8QP9 - chains S and 4 of the 16 polymer chains in the assembly; structure by electron microscopy, 4.10 A resolution (low resolution: residue-level contacts below are approximate; hydrogen-bond / salt-bridge calls are withheld).

== Chain S ==
Molecule: U4/U6.U5 tri-snRNP-associated protein 1
Organism: Homo sapiens
Reference sequence: O43290 (SNUT1_HUMAN); residues 1-800 here = UniProt positions 1-800
Chain sequence (800 residues; each row starts with the number of its first residue):
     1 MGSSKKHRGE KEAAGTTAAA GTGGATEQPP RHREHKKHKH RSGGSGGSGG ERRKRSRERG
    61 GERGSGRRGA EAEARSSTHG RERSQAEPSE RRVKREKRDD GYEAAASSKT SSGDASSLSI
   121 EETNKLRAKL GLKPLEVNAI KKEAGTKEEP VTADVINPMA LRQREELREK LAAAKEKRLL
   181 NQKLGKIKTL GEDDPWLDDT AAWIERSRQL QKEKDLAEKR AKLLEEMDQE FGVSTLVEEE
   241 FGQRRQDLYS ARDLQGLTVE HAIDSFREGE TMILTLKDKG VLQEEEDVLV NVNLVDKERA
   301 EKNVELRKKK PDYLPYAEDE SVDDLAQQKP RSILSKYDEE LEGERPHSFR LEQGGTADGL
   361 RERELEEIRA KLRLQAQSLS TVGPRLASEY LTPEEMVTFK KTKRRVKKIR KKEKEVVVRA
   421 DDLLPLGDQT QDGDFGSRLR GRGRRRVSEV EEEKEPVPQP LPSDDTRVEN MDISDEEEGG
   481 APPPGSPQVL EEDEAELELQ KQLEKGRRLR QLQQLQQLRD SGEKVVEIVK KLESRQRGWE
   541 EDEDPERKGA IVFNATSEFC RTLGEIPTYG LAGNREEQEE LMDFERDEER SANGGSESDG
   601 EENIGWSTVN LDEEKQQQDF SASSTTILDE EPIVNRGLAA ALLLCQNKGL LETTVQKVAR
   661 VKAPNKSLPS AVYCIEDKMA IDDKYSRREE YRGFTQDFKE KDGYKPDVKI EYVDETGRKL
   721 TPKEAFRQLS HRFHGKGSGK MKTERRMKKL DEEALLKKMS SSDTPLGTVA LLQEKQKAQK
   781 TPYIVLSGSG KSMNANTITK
Disordered / not traced: 1-700, 760-800
Curated features (UniProtKB/Swiss-Prot):
  - modified residue: Thr-189 (Phosphothreonine), Ser-321 (Phosphoserine), Ser-348 (Phosphoserine), Thr-392 (Phosphothreonine), Thr-430 (Phosphothreonine), Ser-448 (Phosphoserine), Ser-474 (Phosphoserine), Ser-486 (Phosphoserine), Ser-521 (Phosphoserine), Ser-591 (Phosphoserine), Ser-596 (Phosphoserine), Ser-598 (Phosphoserine), Ser-621 (Phosphoserine), Thr-695 (Phosphothreonine), Ser-761 (Phosphoserine), Thr-764 (Phosphothreonine), Ser-789 (Phosphoserine)
  - cross-link (Glycyl lysine isopeptide (Lys-Gly)): Lys-125 (interchain with G-Cter in SUMO2), Lys-133 (interchain with G-Cter in SUMO2), Lys-141 (interchain with G-Cter in SUMO1), Lys-147 (interchain with G-Cter in SUMO2), Lys-188 (interchain with G-Cter in SUMO2), Lys-277 (interchain with G-Cter in SUMO2), Lys-329 (interchain with G-Cter in SUMO2), Lys-336 (interchain with G-Cter in SUMO2), Lys-400 (interchain with G-Cter in SUMO2), Lys-414 (interchain with G-Cter in SUMO2), Lys-548 (interchain with G-Cter in SUMO2), Lys-648 (interchain with G-Cter in SUMO2), Lys-657 (interchain with G-Cter in SUMO2), Lys-684 (interchain with G-Cter in SUMO2), Lys-699 (interchain with G-Cter in SUMO2), Lys-709 (interchain with G-Cter in SUMO2), Lys-723 (interchain with G-Cter in SUMO2), Lys-749 (interchain with G-Cter in SUMO2), Lys-758 (interchain with G-Cter in SUMO2), Lys-775 (interchain with G-Cter in SUMO2) and 2 more in UniProt

== Chain 4 ==
Molecule: U4 snRNA
Organism: Homo sapiens
Sequence (144 nucleotides; numbered 1 to 144; the number before each row is that of its first residue):
     1 AGCUUUGCGC AGUGGCAGUA UCGUAGCCAA UGAGGUCUAU CCGAGGCGCG AUUAUUGCUA
    61 AUUGAAAACU UUUCCCAAUA CCCCGCCGUG ACGACUUGCA AUAUAGUCGG CACUGGCAAU
   121 UUUUGACAGU CUCUACGGAG ACUG
Disordered / not traced: 53-54, 71-72, 81-144

== How chain S and chain 4 interact ==
Residue-residue contacts (5; chain S residue first):
  Ser-730(S) / A65(4)
  Gly-739(S) / A67(4)
  Lys-740(S) / C69(4)
  Met-741(S) / A68(4)
  Lys-742(S) / A67(4)
Also at the interface, not in a pair above, chain S (10 interface residues in all): Arg-727, His-731, His-734, Lys-736, Gly-737
Also at the interface, not in a pair above, chain 4 (5 interface residues in all): A66

== Overview ==
10 residues of chain S face 5 of chain 4 across their interface.
Here chain S is U4/U6.U5 tri-snRNP-associated protein 1 and chain 4 is U4 snRNA, both from Homo sapiens. Entry
8QP9 (Cryo-EM Structure of Pre-B+AMPPNP Complex (core part)) was determined by electron microscopy, deposited
together with 8QOZ, 8QP8, 8QPA, 8QPB, 8QPE and 8QPK.
